Entry 1WXO (X-ray diffraction, 1.88 A resolution); this record covers chain A.

Chain A:
Name: alanyl-tRNA synthetase
Organism: Pyrococcus horikoshii
UniProtKB: O58307 (O58307_PYRHO); residue numbers follow UniProt; this construct covers 1-157
Amino-acid sequence (157 residues; numbered 1 to 157; the number before each row is that of its first residue):
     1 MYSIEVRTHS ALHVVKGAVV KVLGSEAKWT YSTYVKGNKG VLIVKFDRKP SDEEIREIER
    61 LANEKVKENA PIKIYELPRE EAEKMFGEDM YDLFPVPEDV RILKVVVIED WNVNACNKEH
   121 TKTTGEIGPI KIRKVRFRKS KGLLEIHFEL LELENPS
Disordered / not traced: 153-157
UniProt features mapped onto this chain:
  - binding site (Zn(2+)): H9, H13, C116, H120
  - mutagenesis: T30 (T30V: Significant deacylation of correctly charged L-alanyl-tRNA(Ala) occurs)
Ion coordination: Zn2+: H9, H13, C116, H120
What the authors report for this chain:
  - Zn2+ coordination: H9, H13, C116, H120
  - mutagenesis - T30V: increased catalytic activity on Ala-tRNAAla
  - mutagenesis - T30V: unchanged catalytic activity on Ser-tRNAAla

Summary:
H9, H13, C116 and H120 form the Zn2+ site. Curated annotation (UniProt) lists 4 Zn2+-binding residues and one
mutagenesis site. From the paper: T30V increases catalytic activity on Ala-tRNAAla; Zn2+ coordination by H9,
H13 and C116 among others.
Chain A is alanyl-tRNA synthetase (Pyrococcus horikoshii); the structure, Structure of Archaeal Trans-Editing
Protein AlaX in complex with zinc, was determined by X-ray diffraction (same publication as 1WNU and 1V7O).
